PDB entry 8RHP | electron microscopy, 2.89 A resolution | chains D and E of the 14 polymer chains in the assembly

# Chain D
Name: Nitrogenase molybdenum-iron protein alpha chain
From: Azotobacter vinelandii
Notes: EC 1.18.6.1
UniProt: P07328 (NIFD_AZOVI); residues 1-492 here = UniProt positions 1-492
Sequence (492 residues; each row starts with the number of its first residue):
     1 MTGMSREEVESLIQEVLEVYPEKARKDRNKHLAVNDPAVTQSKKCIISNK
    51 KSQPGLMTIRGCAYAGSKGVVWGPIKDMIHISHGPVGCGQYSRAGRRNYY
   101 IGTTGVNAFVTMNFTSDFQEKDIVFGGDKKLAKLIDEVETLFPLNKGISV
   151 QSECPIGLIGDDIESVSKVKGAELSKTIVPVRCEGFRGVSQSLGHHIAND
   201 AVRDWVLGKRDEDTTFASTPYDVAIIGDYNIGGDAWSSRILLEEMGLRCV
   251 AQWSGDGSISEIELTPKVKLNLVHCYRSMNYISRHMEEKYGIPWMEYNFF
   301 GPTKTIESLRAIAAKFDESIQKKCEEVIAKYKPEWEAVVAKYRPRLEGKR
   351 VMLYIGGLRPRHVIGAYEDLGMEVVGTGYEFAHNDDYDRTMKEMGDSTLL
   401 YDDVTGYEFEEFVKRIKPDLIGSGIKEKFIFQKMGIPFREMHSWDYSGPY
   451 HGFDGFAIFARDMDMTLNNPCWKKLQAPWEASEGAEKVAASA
Unresolved in the structure: 1-3, 481-492
Curated features (UniProtKB/Swiss-Prot):
  - binding site ([8Fe-7S] cluster): C62, C88, C154
  - binding site ([7Fe-Mo-9S-C-homocitryl] cluster): C275, H442
  - mutagenesis: H195 (H195Q: No nitrogenase activity)
Ion coordination: fe(8)-S(7) cluster Fe: C62, C88, C154 (shared with 3 residues of chain C); Fe ion near C275 (its only coordinating residue here)
Residues lining bound ligands:
  - fe(8)-S(7) cluster (CLF): C62, Y64, P85, G87, C88, Y91, E153, C154, G185
  - 3-hydroxy-3-carboxy-adipic acid (HCA): A65, V70, G95, R96, Q191, G424, I425, K426, H442
  - ICS (iron-sulfur-molybdenum cluster with interstitial carbon): V70, R96, H195, Y229, I231, C275, R277, S278, I355, G356, G357, L358, R359, P360, F381, M441, H442

# Chain E
Name: Protein FeSII
From: Azotobacter vinelandii
UniProt: Q44501 (FESII_AZOVI); residue numbers follow UniProt; this construct covers 1-122
Sequence (122 residues; each row starts with the number of its first residue):
     1 MATIYFSSPLMPHNKKVQAVAGKRSTLLGVAQENGVKIPFECQDGNCGSC
    51 LVKITHLDGERIKGMLLTDKERNVLKSVGKLPKSEEERAAVRDLPPTYRL
   101 ACQTIVTDEDLLVEFTGEPGGA
Unresolved in the structure: 1
Ion coordination: 2Fe-2S cluster Fe: C42, C47, C50, C102
Residues lining bound ligands: 2Fe-2S cluster (FES): F40, E41, C42, G45, N46, C47, G48, S49, C50, C102, Q103
Reported in the primary citation:
  - 2Fe-2S cluster coordination: C42, C47, C50
  - contacts within the chain: E71-R99 (salt bridge), E118-A122 (hydrogen bond)
  - conformationally variable residues (side-chain flip): R92, D93

# Interface between chain D and chain E
Pairs across the interface (37):
  K43(D) with E87(E), salt bridge
  N49(D) with A90(E), hydrogen bond (side chain-backbone); D93(E), hydrogen bond
  K51(D) with D69(E), salt bridge
  G157(D) with G22(E); K23(E); R24(E)
  L158(D) with R24(E)
  G160(D) with K23(E)
  D162(D) with V20(E)
  E164(D) with D108(E)
  R182(D) with A21(E), hydrogen bond (side chain-backbone)
  R187(D) with G22(E), hydrogen bond (side chain-backbone); L66(E); I105(E)
  V189(D) with L66(E), hydrophobic
  L193(D) with D93(E)
  H196(D) with G64(E); R92(E); D93(E), salt bridge
  D200(D) with I62(E); K63(E); G64(E), hydrogen bond (side chain-backbone)
  R203(D) with E60(E), hydrogen bond (side chain-backbone); R61(E); I62(E), hydrogen bond (side chain-backbone)
  D204(D) with E60(E); R61(E); K63(E), salt bridge
  W205(D) with D108(E)
  Y281(D) with D93(E)
  H285(D) with E60(E)
  K289(D) with E60(E)
  H383(D) with V91(E), hydrogen bond (side chain-backbone); D93(E)
  N384(D) with V91(E)
  D385(D) with V91(E)
Interface residues without a listed pair, chain D (27 interface residues in all): K50, D161, G188, S192
Interface residues without a listed pair, chain E (21 interface residues in all): M65, L94
The authors on this interface:
  - residue pairs: D204(D)-K63(E) (salt bridge)
  - interface residues, chain D: H196(D)

# Summary
27 residues of chain D and 21 residues of chain E are in contact; the contacts include 8 hydrogen bonds and 4
salt bridges. Among the polar pairs are K43(D)-E87(E), K51(D)-D69(E) and H196(D)-D93(E). The paper describes a
salt bridge between D204(D) and K63(E). From the paper: the interface residue H196(D); 2Fe-2S cluster
coordination by C42(E), C47(E) and C50(E).
Here chain D is Nitrogenase molybdenum-iron protein alpha chain and chain E is Protein FeSII, both from
Azotobacter vinelandii. Entry 8RHP (Cryo-EM structure of the molybdenum nitrogenase complexed with iron
protein (NifH) and Shethna protein II (FeSII)) was determined by electron microscopy, deposited together with
8RHO.
